Entry 8PID (electron microscopy, 3.00 A resolution); this record covers chains I and G of the 9 polymer chains in the assembly.

Chain I:
Protein: DNA-directed RNA polymerase subunit beta
From: Escherichia coli
Notes: EC 2.7.7.6
UniProtKB: P0A8V2 (RPOB_ECOLI); residues 1-1342 here = UniProt positions 1-1342
Chain sequence (1342 residues; each row starts with the number of its first residue):
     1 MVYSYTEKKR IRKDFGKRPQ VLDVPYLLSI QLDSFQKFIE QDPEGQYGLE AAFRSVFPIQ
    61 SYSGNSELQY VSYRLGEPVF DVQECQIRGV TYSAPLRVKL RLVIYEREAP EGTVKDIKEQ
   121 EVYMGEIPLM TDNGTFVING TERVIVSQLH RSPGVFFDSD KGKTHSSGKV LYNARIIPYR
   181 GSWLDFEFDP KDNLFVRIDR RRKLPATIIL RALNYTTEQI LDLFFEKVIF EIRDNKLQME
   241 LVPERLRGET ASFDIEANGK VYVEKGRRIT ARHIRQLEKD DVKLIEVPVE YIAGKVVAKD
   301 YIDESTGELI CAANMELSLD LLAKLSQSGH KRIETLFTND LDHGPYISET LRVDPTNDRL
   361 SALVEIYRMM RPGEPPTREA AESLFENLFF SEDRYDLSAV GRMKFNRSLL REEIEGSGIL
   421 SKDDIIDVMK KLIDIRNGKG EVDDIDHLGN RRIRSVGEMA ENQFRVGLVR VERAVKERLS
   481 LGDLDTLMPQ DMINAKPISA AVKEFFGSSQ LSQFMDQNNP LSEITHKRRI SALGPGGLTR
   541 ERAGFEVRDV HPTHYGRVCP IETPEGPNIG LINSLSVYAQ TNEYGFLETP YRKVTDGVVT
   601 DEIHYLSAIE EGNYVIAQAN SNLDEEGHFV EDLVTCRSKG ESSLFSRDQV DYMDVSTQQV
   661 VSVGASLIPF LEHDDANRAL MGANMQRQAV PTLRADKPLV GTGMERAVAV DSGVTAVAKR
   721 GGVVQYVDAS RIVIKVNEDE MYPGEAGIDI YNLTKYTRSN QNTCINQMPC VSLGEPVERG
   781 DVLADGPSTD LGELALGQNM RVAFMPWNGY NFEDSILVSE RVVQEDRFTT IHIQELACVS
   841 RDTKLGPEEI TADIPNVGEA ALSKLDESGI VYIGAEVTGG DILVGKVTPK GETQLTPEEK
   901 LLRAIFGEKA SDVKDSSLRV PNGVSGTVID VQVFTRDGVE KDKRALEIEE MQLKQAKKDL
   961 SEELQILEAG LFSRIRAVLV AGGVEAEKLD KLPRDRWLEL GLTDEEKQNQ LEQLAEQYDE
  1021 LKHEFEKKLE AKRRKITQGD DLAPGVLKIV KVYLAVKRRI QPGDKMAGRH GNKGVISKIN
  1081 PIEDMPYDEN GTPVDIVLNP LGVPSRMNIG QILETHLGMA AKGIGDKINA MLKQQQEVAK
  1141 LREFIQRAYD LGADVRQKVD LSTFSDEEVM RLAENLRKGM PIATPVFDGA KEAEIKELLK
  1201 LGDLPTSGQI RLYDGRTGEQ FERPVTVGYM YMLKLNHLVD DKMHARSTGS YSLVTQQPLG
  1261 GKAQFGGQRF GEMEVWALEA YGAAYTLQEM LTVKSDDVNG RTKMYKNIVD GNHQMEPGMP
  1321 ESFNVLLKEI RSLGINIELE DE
Disordered / not traced: 891-911
UniProt features mapped onto this chain:
  - modified residue (N6-acetyllysine): Lys1022, Lys1200
  - mutagenesis: Ile561 (I561S: Resistant to antibiotics salinamide A and B), Ile569 (I569S: Resistant to antibiotics salinamide A and B), Ala665 (A665E: Resistant to antibiotics salinamide A and B), Asp675 (D675A/G: Resistant to antibiotics salinamide A and B), Asn677 (N677H/K: Resistant to antibiotics salinamide A and B), Leu680 (L680M: Resistant to antibiotics salinamide A and B), Glu813 (E813K: Disrupts the enzyme's active center)

Chain G:
Protein: DNA-directed RNA polymerase subunit alpha
From: Escherichia coli
Notes: EC 2.7.7.6
UniProtKB: P0A7Z4 (RPOA_ECOLI); numbering as in UniProt (aligned over 1-329)
Chain sequence (329 residues; numbered 1 to 329; the number before each row is that of its first residue):
     1 MQGSVTEFLK PRLVDIEQVS STHAKVTLEP LERGFGHTLG NALRRILLSS MPGCAVTEVE
    61 IDGVLHEYST KEGVQEDILE ILLNLKGLAV RVQGKDEVIL TLNKSGIGPV TAADITHDGD
   121 VEIVKPQHVI CHLTDENASI SMRIKVQRGR GYVPASTRIH SEEDERPIGR LLVDACYSPV
   181 ERIAYNVEAA RVEQRTDLDK LVIEMETNGT IDPEEAIRRA ATILAEQLEA FVDLRDVRQP
   241 EVKEEKPEFD PILLRPVDDL ELTVRSANCL KAEAIHYIGD LVQRTEVELL KTPNLGKKSL
   301 TEIKDVLASR GLSLGMRLEN WPPASIADE
Disordered / not traced: 1-3, 236-329
UniProt features mapped onto this chain:
  - region: Glu162 to Glu165 (Required for interaction with Crp at class II promoters)
  - modified residue: Arg265 (ADP-ribosylarginine), Lys297 (N6-acetyllysine), Lys298 (N6-acetyllysine)
  - mutagenesis: Arg45 (R45C: In rpoA112; temperature-sensitive, blocks RNA polymerase assembly), Glu162 to Glu165 (5-fold decrease in CRP-class II promoter-dependent transcription), Glu165 (E165K: 5-fold decrease in CRP-class II promoter-dependent transcription), Arg191 (R191C: In rpoA101; temperature-sensitive)

Chain I / chain G interface:
Residue-residue contacts (58; chain I residue first):
  Leu693(I) with Leu83(G), hydrophobic
  Arg694(I) with Leu83(G)
  Tyr726(I) with Thr134(G)
  Val727(I) with Thr134(G), hydrogen bond (backbone-side chain)
  Asp728(I) with Lys71(G); Glu72(G); Gly73(G), hydrogen bond (side chain-backbone); Val74(G)
  Ala729(I) with Val74(G), hydrogen bond (backbone-backbone); Gln75(G)
  Lys755(I) with Thr70(G); Asp77(G), salt bridge
  Tyr756(I) with Tyr68(G); Asp77(G), hydrogen bond; Leu79(G)
  Asn766(I) with Asp77(G)
  Val771(I) with Gln75(G), hydrogen bond (backbone-side chain)
  Arg821(I) with Glu181(G), hydrogen bond (side chain-backbone)
  Val823(I) with Tyr152(G)
  Gln824(I) with Lys86(G), hydrogen bond (backbone-side chain); Tyr152(G)
  Asp826(I) with Asp174(G)
  Ile831(I) with Tyr68(G), hydrophobic; Leu79(G), hydrophobic
  Tyr872(I) with Ile168(G), hydrophobic
  Ile873(I) with Leu65(G), hydrophobic; Ile168(G)
  Gly874(I) with Leu65(G); His66(G); Ile168(G)
  Ala875(I) with Ile168(G), hydrophobic
  Glu876(I) with Arg166(G), salt bridge
  Ile929(I) with His66(G); Tyr68(G), hydrophobic
  Ala1055(I) with Tyr68(G)
  Lys1057(I) with Glu67(G); Tyr68(G)
  Arg1059(I) with Tyr152(G), hydrogen bond; Pro154(G); Asp174(G), salt bridge
  Ile1082(I) with Leu48(G), hydrophobic
  Glu1083(I) with Arg44(G); Arg45(G); Leu48(G); Ser49(G)
  Asp1084(I) with Arg45(G), salt bridge
  Tyr1087(I) with Arg44(G); Tyr185(G)
  Asn1090(I) with Arg182(G); Ala184(G)
  Gly1091(I) with Arg44(G); Ile183(G)
  Gly1215(I) with Asn41(G); Arg45(G)
  Arg1216(I) with Asn41(G); Arg45(G)
  Thr1217(I) with Asn41(G), hydrogen bond (backbone-side chain)
  Gly1218(I) with Asn41(G)
Interface residues without a listed pair, chain I (44 interface residues in all): Ser730, Pro769, Leu773, Thr927, Val928, Val1056, Glu1089, Thr1092, Pro1093, Asp1214
Interface residues without a listed pair, chain G (35 interface residues in all): Glu76, Ile107, Asp135, Ala155, Cys176

In short:
44 residues of chain I and 35 residues of chain G are in contact; the contacts include 9 hydrogen bonds and 4
salt bridges. Among the polar pairs are Lys755(I)-Asp77(G), Glu876(I)-Arg166(G) and Arg1059(I)-Asp174(G).
Chain I is DNA-directed RNA polymerase subunit beta and chain G is DNA-directed RNA polymerase subunit alpha,
both from Escherichia coli; the structure, backtracked E. coli transcription complex paused at ops site and
bound to RfaH, was determined by electron microscopy (same publication as 8PEN, 8PFG, 8PFJ, 8PH9, 8PHK, 8PIB,
8PIL and 8PIM).
